Entry 9DO3 (X-ray diffraction, 2.50 A resolution); this record covers chain A.

# Chain A
Molecule: Papain-like protease nsp3
Organism: Severe acute respiratory syndrome coronavirus 2
Notes: EC 3.4.19.12, 3.4.22.-
UniProt: P0DTD1 (R1AB_SARS2); residues 1-315 here correspond to UniProt positions 1564-1878 (UniProt number = residue number + 1563)
Chain sequence (318 residues; numbered -2 to 315; the number before each row is that of its first residue; numbers below 1 keep their minus sign (Ser-2 is residue -2)):
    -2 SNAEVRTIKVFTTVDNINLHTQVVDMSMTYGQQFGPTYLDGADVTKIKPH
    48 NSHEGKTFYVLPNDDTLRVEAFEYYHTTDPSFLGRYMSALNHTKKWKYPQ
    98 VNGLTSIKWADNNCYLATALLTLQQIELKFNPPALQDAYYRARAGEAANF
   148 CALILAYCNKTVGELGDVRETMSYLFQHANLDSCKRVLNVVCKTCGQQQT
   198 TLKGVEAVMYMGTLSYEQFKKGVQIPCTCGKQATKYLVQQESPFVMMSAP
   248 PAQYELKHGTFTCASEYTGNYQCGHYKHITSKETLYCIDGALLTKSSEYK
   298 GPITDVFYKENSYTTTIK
Unresolved in the structure: -2 to 3, 229, 315
Construct notes: expression tag (-2 to 0)
Bound ions: Zn2+ site 1: His17, Glu67; Zn2+ site 2: Asp62, His73; Zn2+ site 3: His89, Asp108, Cys270; Zn2+ site 4: Cys111, His272; Zn2+ site 5 near His175 (its only coordinating residue here); Zn2+ site 6: Cys192, Cys224, Cys226; Zn2+ site 7 near His255 (its only coordinating residue here)
Ligand contacts: A1BEF (5-[(3S)-3,4-dimethylpiperazin-1-yl]-2-methyl-N-{(1R)-1-[(2M)-2-(1-methyl-1H-pyrazol-4-yl)quinolin-4-yl]ethyl}benzamide): Lys157, Leu162, Gly163, Asp164, Arg166, Glu167, Met208, Pro247, Pro248, Tyr264, Tyr268, Gln269, Tyr273, Thr301
Swiss-Prot annotation at these positions:
  - zinc finger: Cys189 to Cys226 (C4-type)
  - active site (For PL-PRO activity): Cys111, His272, Asp286
  - binding site (Zn(2+)): Cys189, Cys192, Cys224, Cys226
From the paper describing this entry:
  - binding site for A1BEF: Asp164, Glu167, Met208, Pro247, Pro248, Tyr264, Tyr268, Gln269
  - catalytic residues: Cys111, His272, Asp286 (citing earlier work)

# In short
Ligands of chain A: compound A1BEF. The Zn2+ site 1 is built by His17 and Glu67. Asp62 and His73 form the Zn2+
site 2. From UniProt: 3 active-site residues and 4 Zn2+-binding residues. From the paper: catalytic residues
Cys111, His272 and Asp286; a binding site for A1BEF at Asp164, Glu167 and Met208 among others.
Chain A is Papain-like protease nsp3 (Severe acute respiratory syndrome coronavirus 2); the structure,
SARS-CoV-2 papain-like protease (PLpro) with inhibitor Jun13317, was determined by X-ray diffraction,
deposited together with 9DNU, 9DNV, 9DO1, 9DO5 and 9DOI.
